Entry 7LFB (X-ray diffraction, 1.91 A resolution); this record covers chains L and X of the 3 polymer chains in the assembly.

== Chain L ==
Molecule: Fab 7D6 light chain
Source organism: Homo sapiens
Notes: antibody fragment or engineered binder
Amino-acid sequence (214 residues; row label = number of the first residue in the row):
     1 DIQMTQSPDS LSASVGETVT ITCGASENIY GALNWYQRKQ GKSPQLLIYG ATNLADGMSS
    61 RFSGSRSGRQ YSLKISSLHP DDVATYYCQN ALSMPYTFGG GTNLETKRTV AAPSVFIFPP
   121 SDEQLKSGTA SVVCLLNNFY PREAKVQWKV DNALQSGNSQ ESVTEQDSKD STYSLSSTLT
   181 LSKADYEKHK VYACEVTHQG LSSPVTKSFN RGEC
Disulfides: C23-C88, C134-C194

== Chain X ==
Molecule: Apolipoprotein L1
Source organism: Homo sapiens
UniProtKB: O14791 (APOL1_HUMAN); residues 61-172 here = UniProt positions 61-172
Amino-acid sequence (130 residues; row label = number of the first residue in the row):
    43 MDYKDDDDKG ENLYFQGSDP ESSIFIEDAI KYFKEKVSTQ NLLLLLTDNE AWNGFVAAAE
   103 LPRNEADELR KALDNLARQM IMKDKNWHDK GQQYRNWFLK EFPRLKSELE DNIRRLRALA
   163 DGVQKVHKGT
Not modelled in the structure: 43-90, 171-172
Sequence notes: initiating methionine (43); expression tag (44-60)

== Interface between chain L and chain X ==
Residue-residue contacts (12):
  Y30(L) with E152(X); I155(X), hydrophobic; R156(X), hydrogen bond (backbone-side chain)
  A32(L) with R156(X)
  R66(L) with E152(X), salt bridge
  L92(L) with R156(X); R159(X)
  S93(L) with R159(X), hydrogen bond; D163(X)
  M94(L) with D163(X), hydrogen bond (backbone-side chain); V165(X), hydrophobic
  Y96(L) with V165(X)
Interface residues without a listed pair, chain X (7 interface residues in all): A160

== In short ==
Chain L and chain X each contribute 7 residues to their interface; the contacts include 3 hydrogen bonds and 1
salt bridge. Polar pairs include R66(L)-E152(X), Y30(L)-R156(X) and S93(L)-R159(X).
Chain L is Fab 7D6 light chain and chain X is Apolipoprotein L1, both from Homo sapiens; the structure, Fab
7D6 bound to ApoL1 NTD, was determined by X-ray diffraction together with 7LF7, 7LF8, 7LFA and 7LFD from the
same study.
